3EYM - chains B and C of the 6 polymer chains in the assembly; structure by X-ray diffraction, 2.80 A resolution.

== Chain B ==
Protein: Hemagglutinin HA2 chain
Organism: Influenza A virus
UniProt: P03437 (HEMA_I68A0); residues 1-172 here correspond to UniProt positions 346-517 (UniProt number = residue number + 345)
Amino-acid sequence (172 residues; numbered 1 to 172; the number before each row is that of its first residue):
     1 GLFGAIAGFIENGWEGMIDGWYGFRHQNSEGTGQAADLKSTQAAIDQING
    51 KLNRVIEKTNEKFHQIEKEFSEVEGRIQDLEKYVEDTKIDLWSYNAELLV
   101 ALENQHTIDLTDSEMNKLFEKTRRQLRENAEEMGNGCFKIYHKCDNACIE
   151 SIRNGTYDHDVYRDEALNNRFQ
UniProt features mapped onto this chain:
  - glycosylation: N154 (N-linked (GlcNAc...) asparagine)
Disulfide bonds: C144-C148
Residues lining bound ligands:
  - 2-tert-butylbenzene-1,4-diol (EYK), molecule 1: R54, V55, E57, L99
  - 2-tert-butylbenzene-1,4-diol (EYK), molecule 2: Y94, E97, L98, A101

== Chain C ==
Protein: Hemagglutinin HA1 chain
Organism: Influenza A virus
UniProt: P03437 (HEMA_I68A0); residues 9-329 here correspond to UniProt positions 25-345 (UniProt number = residue number + 16)
Amino-acid sequence (321 residues; row label = number of the first residue in the row):
     9 STATLCLGHHAVPNGTLVKTITDDQIEVTNATELVQSSSTGKICNNPHRI
    59 LDGIDCTLIDALLGDPHCDVFQNETWDLFVERSKAFSNCYPYDVPDYASL
   109 RSLVASSGTLEFITEGFTWTGVTQNGGSNACKRGPGSGFFSRLNWLTKSG
   159 STYPVLNVTMPNNDNFDKLYIWGIHHPSTNQEQTSLYVQASGRVTVSTRR
   209 SQQTIIPNIGSRPWVRGLSSRISIYWTIVKPGDVLVINSNGNLIAPRGYF
   259 KMRTGKSSIMRSDAPIDTCISECITPNGSIPNDKPFQNVNKITYGACPKY
   309 VKQNTLKLATGMRNVPEKQTR
Unresolved in the structure: 327-329
UniProt features mapped onto this chain:
  - site: R329 (Cleavage)
  - glycosylation (N-linked (GlcNAc...) asparagine): N22, N38, N81, N165, N285
Disulfide bonds: C52-C277, C64-C76, C97-C139, C281-C305

== Chain B / chain C interface ==
Contacting residue pairs - 9 pairs, chain B then chain C:
  S71(B) - R208(C)
  S71(B) - K238(C)  hydrogen bond (backbone-side chain)
  E72(B) - R208(C)  salt bridge
  V73(B) - L111(C)  hydrophobic
  V73(B) - I236(C)  hydrophobic
  E74(B) - S107(C)
  G75(B) - S107(C)
  R76(B) - S107(C)  hydrogen bond (backbone-side chain)
  D79(B) - S110(C)  hydrogen bond
Other interface residues (no listed pair), chain B (8 interface residues in all): D90
Other interface residues (no listed pair), chain C (9 interface residues in all): A106, W234, K307

== Summary ==
8 residues of chain B and 9 residues of chain C are in contact; the contacts include 3 hydrogen bonds and 1
salt bridge. Polar contacts include E72(B)-R208(C), S71(B)-K238(C) and R76(B)-S107(C). Bound to chain B:
2-tert-butylbenzene-1,4-diol.
Here chain B is Hemagglutinin HA2 chain and chain C is Hemagglutinin HA1 chain, both from Influenza A virus.
Entry 3EYM (Structure of Influenza Haemagglutinin in complex with an inhibitor of membrane fusion) was
determined by X-ray diffraction, deposited together with 3EYJ and 3EYK.
